Entry 8I8B (electron microscopy, 4.31 A resolution (low resolution: residue-level contacts below are approximate; hydrogen-bond / salt-bridge calls are withheld)); this record covers chains W and X of the 14 polymer chains in the assembly.

[Chain W (and X)]
Name: Major viral capsid protein
From: Autographa californica multiple nucleopolyhedrovirus
Notes: chain X of this document is another copy of the same molecule, construct and numbering; everything in this record applies to it too
Reference sequence: A0A0N6WHR0 (A0A0N6WHR0_9ABAC); residues 1-347 here = UniProt positions 1-347
Sequence (347 residues; numbered 1 to 347; the number before each row is that of its first residue):
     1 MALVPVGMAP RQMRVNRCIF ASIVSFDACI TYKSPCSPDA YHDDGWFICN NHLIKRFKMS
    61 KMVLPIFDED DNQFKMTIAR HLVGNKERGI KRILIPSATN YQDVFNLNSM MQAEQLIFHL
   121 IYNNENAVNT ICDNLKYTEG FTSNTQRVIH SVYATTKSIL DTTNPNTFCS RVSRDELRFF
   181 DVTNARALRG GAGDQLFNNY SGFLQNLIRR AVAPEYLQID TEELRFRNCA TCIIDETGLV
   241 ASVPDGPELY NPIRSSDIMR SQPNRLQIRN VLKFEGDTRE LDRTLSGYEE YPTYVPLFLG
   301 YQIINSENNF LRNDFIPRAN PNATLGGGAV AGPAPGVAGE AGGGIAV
Unresolved in the structure: 1-13, 254-278, 310-347
Cystine bridges: Cys36-Cys49
Reported in the primary citation:
  - conformationally variable residues (loop rearrangement): Thr163 to Glu176, Phe180 to Ala192

[Chain W / chain X interface]
Disulfides between the chains: Cys229(W)-Cys229(X)
Pairs across the interface (78; chain W residue first):
  Asp39(W) with Tyr288(X)
  His42(W) with Thr284(X); Tyr288(X)
  Asp43(W) with Glu280(X); Thr284(X)
  Lys61(W) with Glu289(X)
  Met62(W) with Tyr288(X); Glu289(X)
  Val63(W) with Leu285(X); Tyr288(X); Glu289(X); Glu290(X)
  Leu64(W) with Glu290(X); Tyr291(X); Thr293(X)
  Pro65(W) with Glu290(X)
  Phe67(W) with Tyr250(X)
  Gln73(W) with Asp282(X)
  Lys75(W) with Leu285(X)
  Arg186(W) with Asn184(X)
  Tyr216(W) with Pro247(X)
  Glu223(W) with Pro247(X)
  Arg225(W) with Val243(X); Asp245(X); Gly246(X); Pro247(X); Glu248(X); Leu249(X); Tyr250(X)
  Phe226(W) with Leu249(X)
  Arg227(W) with Arg227(X); Leu249(X); Tyr291(X)
  Asn228(W) with Asn228(X); Cys229(X); Ala230(X); Val243(X); Leu249(X)
  Cys229(W) with Asn228(X); Cys229(X), disulfide
  Ala230(W) with Asn228(X)
  Val243(W) with Asn228(X)
  Gly246(W) with Arg225(X)
  Pro247(W) with Tyr216(X); Arg225(X)
  Glu248(W) with Arg225(X)
  Leu249(W) with Arg225(X); Phe226(X); Arg227(X); Asn228(X)
  Tyr250(W) with Phe67(X); Asp68(X); Leu224(X); Arg225(X); Phe226(X)
  Asp282(W) with Gln73(X); Lys75(X)
  Thr284(W) with His42(X)
  Leu285(W) with Asp44(X); Lys75(X)
  Tyr288(W) with Asp39(X); Met62(X); Val63(X)
  Glu289(W) with Met62(X); Val63(X); Tyr294(X)
  Glu290(W) with Val63(X); Leu64(X); Pro65(X)
  Tyr291(W) with Met62(X); Leu64(X); Arg227(X); Pro296(X); Phe298(X)
  Thr293(W) with Leu64(X)
  Tyr294(W) with Glu289(X); Tyr291(X)
  Pro296(W) with Tyr291(X)
Interface residues without a listed pair, chain W (47 interface residues in all): Asp44, Asp68, Arg80, Leu224, Thr231, Asp245, Pro252, Glu280, Ser286, Pro292, Phe298
Interface residues without a listed pair, chain X (45 interface residues in all): Asp43, Lys61, Ile66, Pro252, Pro292, Val295
From the paper, about this interface:
  - specific contacts: Cys229(W)-Cys229(X) (covalent link)

[Overview]
The interface between chain W and chain X involves 47 residues on one side and 45 on the other; the contacts
include 1 disulfide bond. The authors report a contact between Cys229(W) and Cys229(X). The paper reports
conformational variability at Thr163(W) and Phe180(W).
Both chains are Major viral capsid protein (Autographa californica multiple nucleopolyhedrovirus). Entry 8I8B
(Outer shell and inner layer structures of Autographa californica multiple nucleopolyhedrovirus (AcMNPV)) was
determined by electron microscopy, deposited together with 8I8A and 8I8C.
